6RWO - chains A and Q of the 16 polymer chains in the assembly; structure by electron microscopy, 3.05 A resolution.

== Chain A ==
Molecule: Pol protein
Organism: Simian immunodeficiency virus
UniProtKB: E1ANT8 (E1ANT8_SIV); residues 1-289 here correspond to UniProt positions 735-1023 (UniProt number = residue number + 734)
Chain sequence (290 residues; numbered 0 to 289; the number before each row is that of its first residue; numbering starts at 0):
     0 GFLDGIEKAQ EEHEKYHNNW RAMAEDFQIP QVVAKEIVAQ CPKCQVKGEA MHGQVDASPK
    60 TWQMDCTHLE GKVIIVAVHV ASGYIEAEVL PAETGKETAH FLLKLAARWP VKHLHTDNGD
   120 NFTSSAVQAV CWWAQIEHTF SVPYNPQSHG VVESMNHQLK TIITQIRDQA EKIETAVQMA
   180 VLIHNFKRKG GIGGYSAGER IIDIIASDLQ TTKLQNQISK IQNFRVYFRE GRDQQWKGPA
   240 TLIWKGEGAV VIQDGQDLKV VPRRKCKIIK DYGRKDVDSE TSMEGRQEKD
Disordered / not traced: 270-289
Sequence notes: expression tag (0); engineered mutation Asp-119 (Ala853 in E1ANT8), Ser-140 (Gly874 in E1ANT8), His-148 (Gln882 in E1ANT8)
Metal / ion sites: Zn2+: His-12, His-16, Cys-40, Cys-43; Mg2+ site 1: Asp-64, Asp-116 (together with Bictegravir); Mg2+ site 2: Asp-64, Glu-152 (together with Bictegravir)
Small-molecule neighbours: Bictegravir (KLQ): Asp-64, Asp-116, Asn-117, Gly-118, Tyr-143, Pro-145, Gln-146, Glu-152
What the authors report for this chain:
  - contacts within the chain: Thr-97/Phe-121 (hydrophobic contact), His-114/Ser-140 (hydrogen bond), Asp-116/Phe-121 (hydrophobic contact), His-114/Thr-138 (hydrogen bond), Ser-140/His-148, His-148/Glu-152
  - Mg2+ coordination: Glu-152
  - conformationally variable residues: His-148

== Chain Q ==
Molecule: 33-nt DNA strand
Organism: Simian immunodeficiency virus
Sequence (33 nucleotides; numbered 1 to 33; the number before each row is that of its first residue):
     1 AACTGGTAGA GATTTTTCTT AGCCTTCTAG AAC
Disordered / not traced: 24-33

== How chain A and chain Q interact ==
Residue-residue contacts - 5 pairs, chain A then chain Q:
  Lys-46(A) / DA10(Q)  sugar contact
  Gly-47(A) / DA10(Q)  sugar contact
  Glu-48(A) / DA10(Q)  phosphate contact
  Glu-48(A) / DG11(Q)  phosphate contact
  Ala-49(A) / DG9(Q)  base contact
Interface residues without a listed pair, chain A (5 interface residues in all): Asn-18
Interface residues without a listed pair, chain Q (4 interface residues in all): DA8

== Summary ==
Chain A and chain Q form an interface of 5 and 4 residues respectively. Ligands of chain A: Bictegravir. The
Zn2+ site is built by His-12(A), His-16(A), Cys-40(A) and Cys-43(A). Asp-64(A) and Asp-116(A) coordinate Mg2+
site 1. The paper reports Mg2+ coordination by Glu-152(A); conformational variability at His-148(A).
Here chain A is Pol protein and chain Q is a 33-nt DNA strand, both from Simian immunodeficiency virus. Entry
6RWO (SIVrcm intasome (Q148H/G140S) in complex with bictegravir) was determined by electron microscopy,
deposited together with 6RWL, 6RWM and 6RWN.
